PDB entry 8JR0 | electron microscopy, 2.80 A resolution | chains C and d of the 20 polymer chains in the assembly

[Chain C]
Protein: ATP synthase subunit alpha
Organism: Mycobacterium tuberculosis
Notes: EC 7.1.2.2
Reference sequence: P9WPU7 (ATPA_MYCTU); residue numbers follow UniProt; this construct covers 1-549
Chain sequence (549 residues; numbered 1 to 549; the number before each row is that of its first residue):
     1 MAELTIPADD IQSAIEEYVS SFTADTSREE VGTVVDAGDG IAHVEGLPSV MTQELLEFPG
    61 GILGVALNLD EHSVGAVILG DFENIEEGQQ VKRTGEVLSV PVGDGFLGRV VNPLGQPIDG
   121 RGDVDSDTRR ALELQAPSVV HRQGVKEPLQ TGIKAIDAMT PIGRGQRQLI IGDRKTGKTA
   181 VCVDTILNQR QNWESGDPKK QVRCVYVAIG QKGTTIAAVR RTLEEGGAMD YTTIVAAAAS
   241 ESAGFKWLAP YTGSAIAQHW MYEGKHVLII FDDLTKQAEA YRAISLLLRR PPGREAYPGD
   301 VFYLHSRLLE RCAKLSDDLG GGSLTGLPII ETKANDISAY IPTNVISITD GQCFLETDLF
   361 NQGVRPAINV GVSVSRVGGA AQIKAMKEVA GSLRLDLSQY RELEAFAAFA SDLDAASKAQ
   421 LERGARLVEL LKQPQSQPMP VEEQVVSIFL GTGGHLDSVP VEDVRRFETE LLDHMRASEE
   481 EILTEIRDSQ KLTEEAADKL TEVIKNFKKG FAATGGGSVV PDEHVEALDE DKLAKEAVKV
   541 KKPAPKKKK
Not modelled in the structure: 1-4, 23-28, 514-518, 546-549
Metal / ion sites: Mg2+: Thr179 (together with ATP)
Ligand contacts:
  - ADP: Val374, Ser375, Arg376
  - ATP (adenosine-5'-triphosphate): Asp173, Arg174, Lys175, Thr176, Gly177, Lys178, Thr179, Ala180, Asp273, Glu331, Phe360, Arg365, Pro366, Gln433, Pro434, Gln435
Curated features (UniProtKB/Swiss-Prot):
  - binding site (ATP): Gly172 to Thr179
  - site: Ser373 (Required for activity)
  - cross-link: Lys499 (Isoglutamyl lysine isopeptide (Lys-Gln) (interchain with Q-Cter in protein Pup))

[Chain d]
Protein: Multifunctional fusion protein
Organism: Mycobacterium tuberculosis
Reference sequence: A0A045JVE3 (A0A045JVE3_MYCTX); residue numbers follow UniProt; this construct covers 1-446
Chain sequence (446 residues; row label = number of the first residue in the row):
     1 MSTFIGQLFG FAVIVYLVWR FIVPLVGRLM SARQDTVRQQ LADAAAAADR LAEASQAHTK
    61 ALEDAKSEAH RVVEEARTDA ERIAEQLEAQ ADVEAERIKM QGARQVDLIR AQLTRQLRLE
   121 LGHESVRQAR ELVRNHVADQ AQQSATVDRF LDQLDAMAPA TADVDYPLLA KMRSASRRAL
   181 TSLVDWFGTM AQDLDHQGLT TLAGELVSVA RLLDREAVVT RYLTVPAEDA TPRIRLIERL
   241 VSGKVGAPTL EVLRTAVSKR WSANSDLIDA IEHVSRQALL ELAERAGQVD EVEDQLFRFS
   301 RILDVQPRLA ILLGDCAVPA EGRVRLLRKV LERADSTVNP VVVALLSHTV ELLRGQAVEE
   361 AVLFLAEVAV ARRGEIVAQV GAAAELSDAQ RTRLTEVLSR IYGHPVTVQL HIDAALLGGL
   421 SIAVGDEVID GTLSSRLAAA EARLPD
Not modelled in the structure: 446

[Interface between chain C and chain d]
Contacting residue pairs (22; chain C residue first):
  Thr5(C) - Arg298(d)
  Thr5(C) - Ser336(d)
  Ile6(C) - Arg298(d)
  Ile6(C) - Ile302(d)  hydrophobic
  Ile6(C) - Ser336(d)
  Pro7(C) - Ile302(d)  hydrophobic
  Pro7(C) - Ser336(d)
  Asp9(C) - Arg333(d)
  Asp9(C) - Ala334(d)
  Asp10(C) - Gln306(d)
  Asp10(C) - Arg333(d)
  Ile11(C) - Arg333(d)  hydrogen bond (backbone-side chain)
  Gln12(C) - Gln306(d)  hydrogen bond
  Gln12(C) - Leu309(d)
  Gln12(C) - Arg333(d)
  Ala14(C) - Lys329(d)  hydrogen bond (backbone-side chain)
  Ala14(C) - Arg333(d)
  Ile15(C) - Leu312(d)  hydrophobic
  Ile15(C) - Leu326(d)  hydrophobic
  Glu17(C) - Lys329(d)  salt bridge
  Tyr18(C) - Gly322(d)
  Tyr18(C) - Leu326(d)  hydrophobic
Interface residues without a listed pair, chain d (14 interface residues in all): Arg323, Val330, Leu331

[Overview]
The interface between chain C and chain d involves 11 residues on one side and 14 on the other; the contacts
include 3 hydrogen bonds and 1 salt bridge. Polar pairs include Glu17(C)-Lys329(d), Ile11(C)-Arg333(d) and
Gln12(C)-Gln306(d). Chain C binds ATP and ADP.
Chain C is ATP synthase subunit alpha and chain d is Multifunctional fusion protein, both from Mycobacterium
tuberculosis; the structure, Cryo-EM structure of Mycobacterium tuberculosis ATP synthase in complex with
TBAJ-587, was determined by electron microscopy (same publication as 8J0S, 8J0T, 8J57, 8J58 and 8JR1).
